Entry 2E2L (X-ray diffraction, 2.29 A resolution); this record covers chains A and D of the 6 polymer chains in the assembly.

# Chain A (and D)
Name: Formamidase
From: Helicobacter pylori
Notes: EC 3.5.1.49; chain D of this document is another copy of the same molecule, construct and numbering; everything in this record applies to it too
Reference sequence: O25836 (AMIF_HELPY); residues 1-334 here = UniProt positions 1-334
Chain sequence (334 residues; numbered 1 to 334; the number before each row is that of its first residue):
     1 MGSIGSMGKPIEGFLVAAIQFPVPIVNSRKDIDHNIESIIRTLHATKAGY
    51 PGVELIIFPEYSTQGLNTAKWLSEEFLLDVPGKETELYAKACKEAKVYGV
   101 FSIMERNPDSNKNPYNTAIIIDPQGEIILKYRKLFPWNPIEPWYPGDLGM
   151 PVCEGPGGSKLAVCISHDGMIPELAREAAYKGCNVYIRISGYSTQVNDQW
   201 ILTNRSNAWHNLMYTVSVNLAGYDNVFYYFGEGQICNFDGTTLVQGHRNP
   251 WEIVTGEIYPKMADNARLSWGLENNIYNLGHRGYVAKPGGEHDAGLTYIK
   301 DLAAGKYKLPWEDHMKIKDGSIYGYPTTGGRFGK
Not modelled in the structure: 1-12, 223-227
Construct notes: engineered mutation S166 (Cys in O25836)
Residues lining bound ligands: formamide (ARF): E60, Y61, K133, W137, E141, S166, H167, G191, Y192
Reported in the primary citation:
  - binding site for formamide: K133 to V152, S166 to M170, G191 to N197
  - conformationally variable residues (loop rearrangement): G191 to Q195, G295 to K300
  - mutagenesis - C166S: abolished catalytic activity (citing earlier work)

# Interface between chain A and chain D
Pairs across the interface (15; chain A residue first):
  Q195(A) - Y50(D)
  Q195(A) - V244(D)
  Q195(A) - I253(D)  hydrogen bond (side chain-backbone)
  Q195(A) - V254(D)
  Q195(A) - T255(D)  hydrogen bond (side chain-backbone)
  Y229(A) - Y229(D)  hydrogen bond
  Y229(A) - N249(D)
  Y229(A) - P250(D)
  Y229(A) - E252(D)
  R248(A) - H247(D)
  R248(A) - N249(D)
  N249(A) - N249(D)
  I322(A) - P51(D)  hydrophobic
  Y323(A) - G49(D)  hydrogen bond (side chain-backbone)
  Y323(A) - P51(D)
Other interface residues (no listed pair), chain A (10 interface residues in all): T194, D198, F230, H247
Other interface residues (no listed pair), chain D (15 interface residues in all): A48, L243, W251

# Overview
Chain A and chain D form an interface of 10 and 15 residues respectively, with 4 hydrogen bonds. Polar
contacts include Q195(A)-I253(D), Q195(A)-T255(D) and Y229(A)-Y229(D). Bound to chain A: formamide. The paper
reports a binding site for formamide at K133(A), S166(A) and G191(A); C166S of chain A abolishes catalytic
activity.
Chain A and chain D are both Formamidase (Helicobacter pylori); the structure, Helicobacter pylori formamidase
AmiF contains a fine-tuned cysteine-glutamate-lysine catalytic triad, was determined by X-ray diffraction,
deposited together with 2DYU, 2DYV and 2E2K.
